5TCR - chains A and B of the 63 polymer chains in the assembly; structure by electron microscopy, 6.30 A resolution (low resolution: residue-level contacts below are approximate; hydrogen-bond / salt-bridge calls are withheld).

Chain A (and B):
Name: Protein InvG
Source organism: Salmonella enterica subsp. enterica serovar Typhimurium
Notes: chain B of this document is another copy of the same molecule, construct and numbering; everything in this record applies to it too
UniProtKB: P35672 (INVG_SALTY); residue numbers follow UniProt; this construct covers 1-562
Sequence (562 residues; row label = number of the first residue in the row):
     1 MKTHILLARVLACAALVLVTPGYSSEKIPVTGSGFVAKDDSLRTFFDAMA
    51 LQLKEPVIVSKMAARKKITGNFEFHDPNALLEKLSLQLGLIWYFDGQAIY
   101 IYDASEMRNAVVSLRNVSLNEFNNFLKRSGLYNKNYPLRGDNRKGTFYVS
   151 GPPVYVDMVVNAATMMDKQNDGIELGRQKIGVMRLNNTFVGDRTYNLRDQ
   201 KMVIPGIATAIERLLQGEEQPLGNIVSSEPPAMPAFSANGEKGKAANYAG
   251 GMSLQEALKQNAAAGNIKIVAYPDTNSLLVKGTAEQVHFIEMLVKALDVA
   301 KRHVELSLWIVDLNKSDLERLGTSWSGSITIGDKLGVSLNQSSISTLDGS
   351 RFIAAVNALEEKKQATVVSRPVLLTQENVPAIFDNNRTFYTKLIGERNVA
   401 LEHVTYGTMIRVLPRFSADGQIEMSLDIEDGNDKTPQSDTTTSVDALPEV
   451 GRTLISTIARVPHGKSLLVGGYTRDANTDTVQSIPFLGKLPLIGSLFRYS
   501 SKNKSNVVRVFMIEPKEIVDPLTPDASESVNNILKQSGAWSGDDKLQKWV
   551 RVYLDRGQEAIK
Disordered / not traced: 1-33, 217-266, 558-562

Interface between chain A and chain B:
Contacting residue pairs (211; chain A residue first):
  L86(A) - L51(B)
  L86(A) - Q52(B)
  L86(A) - L53(B)
  L86(A) - K54(B)
  Q87(A) - L51(B)
  L88(A) - L51(B)
  G89(A) - L51(B)
  A104(A) - P56(B)
  A104(A) - I58(B)
  M107(A) - P56(B)
  M107(A) - A98(B)
  N109(A) - D95(B)
  N109(A) - Y100(B)
  S113(A) - M165(B)
  S113(A) - Q169(B)
  P137(A) - Q97(B)
  R139(A) - D95(B)
  R139(A) - Q97(B)
  R139(A) - L131(B)
  G140(A) - R128(B)
  D141(A) - F125(B)
  D141(A) - R128(B)
  D141(A) - S129(B)
  R143(A) - E121(B)
  R143(A) - F125(B)
  R143(A) - R128(B)
  K144(A) - A162(B)
  K144(A) - M165(B)
  K144(A) - M166(B)
  G145(A) - Q169(B)
  T146(A) - M165(B)
  T146(A) - Q169(B)
  Y148(A) - S129(B)
  Y148(A) - L131(B)
  S150(A) - Q97(B)
  Q200(A) - K201(B)
  I207(A) - Y272(B)
  A210(A) - V270(B)
  A210(A) - Y272(B)
  R213(A) - K268(B)
  L214(A) - I180(B)
  L214(A) - K268(B)
  L214(A) - V270(B)
  L214(A) - L279(B)
  L214(A) - K281(B)
  E285(A) - L175(B)
  Q286(A) - L175(B)
  F289(A) - I173(B)
  F289(A) - E174(B)
  F289(A) - L175(B)
  F289(A) - I180(B)
  M292(A) - I173(B)
  L293(A) - I173(B)
  L297(A) - V182(B)
  L297(A) - Y272(B)
  L297(A) - T275(B)
  K301(A) - D274(B)
  W309(A) - S527(B)
  W309(A) - V530(B)
  T330(A) - R351(B)
  D333(A) - R351(B)
  K334(A) - R351(B)
  K334(A) - F352(B)
  L335(A) - R351(B)
  L335(A) - F352(B)
  G336(A) - F352(B)
  G336(A) - I353(B)
  G336(A) - A354(B)
  V337(A) - A354(B)
  S338(A) - A354(B)
  S338(A) - A355(B)
  S338(A) - V356(B)
  L339(A) - V356(B)
  N340(A) - V356(B)
  N340(A) - N357(B)
  N340(A) - A358(B)
  Q341(A) - R320(B)
  Q341(A) - N357(B)
  D348(A) - R351(B)
  T366(A) - S537(B)
  V368(A) - V530(B)
  V368(A) - L534(B)
  R370(A) - L554(B)
  R370(A) - D555(B)
  N378(A) - P273(B)
  N378(A) - D274(B)
  N378(A) - T275(B)
  N378(A) - N276(B)
  T391(A) - K392(B)
  T391(A) - L401(B)
  K392(A) - I394(B)
  L393(A) - I394(B)
  L393(A) - V399(B)
  L393(A) - A400(B)
  L393(A) - L401(B)
  I394(A) - I394(B)
  G395(A) - G395(B)
  G395(A) - E396(B)
  G395(A) - V399(B)
  E396(A) - E396(B)
  R397(A) - E396(B)
  R397(A) - R397(B)
  N398(A) - R397(B)
  N398(A) - N398(B)
  N398(A) - V399(B)
  E402(A) - L401(B)
  V404(A) - Y390(B)
  R411(A) - T194(B)
  L413(A) - F189(B)
  R415(A) - L185(B)
  R415(A) - N186(B)
  R415(A) - N187(B)
  R415(A) - T188(B)
  R415(A) - F189(B)
  R415(A) - N276(B)
  F416(A) - R184(B)
  S417(A) - N186(B)
  S417(A) - N187(B)
  E423(A) - F189(B)
  A446(A) - K392(B)
  L447(A) - F389(B)
  L447(A) - Y390(B)
  E449(A) - R387(B)
  E449(A) - T388(B)
  E449(A) - Y406(B)
  V450(A) - R387(B)
  V450(A) - T388(B)
  V450(A) - Y390(B)
  G451(A) - N386(B)
  R452(A) - D384(B)
  R452(A) - N385(B)
  R452(A) - N386(B)
  R452(A) - Y390(B)
  T453(A) - D384(B)
  L454(A) - I382(B)
  L454(A) - F383(B)
  L454(A) - D384(B)
  I455(A) - I382(B)
  S456(A) - R193(B)
  S456(A) - Y195(B)
  S456(A) - A381(B)
  S456(A) - I382(B)
  T457(A) - R193(B)
  T457(A) - L374(B)
  T457(A) - T375(B)
  I458(A) - R193(B)
  I458(A) - Q376(B)
  I458(A) - V379(B)
  A459(A) - H303(B)
  A459(A) - Q376(B)
  R460(A) - K301(B)
  R460(A) - H303(B)
  R460(A) - Q376(B)
  G464(A) - D525(B)
  K465(A) - P521(B)
  K465(A) - D525(B)
  S466(A) - P521(B)
  S466(A) - L522(B)
  S466(A) - D525(B)
  S466(A) - A526(B)
  L467(A) - D520(B)
  L467(A) - P521(B)
  L467(A) - L522(B)
  L468(A) - L374(B)
  V469(A) - L373(B)
  V469(A) - L374(B)
  G470(A) - V372(B)
  G471(A) - P371(B)
  G471(A) - V372(B)
  G471(A) - F383(B)
  Y472(A) - S369(B)
  Y472(A) - R370(B)
  Y472(A) - P371(B)
  T473(A) - S369(B)
  T473(A) - R370(B)
  R474(A) - V367(B)
  R474(A) - V368(B)
  D475(A) - V367(B)
  D475(A) - V368(B)
  A476(A) - T366(B)
  N477(A) - A365(B)
  N477(A) - T366(B)
  T478(A) - Q364(B)
  T478(A) - A365(B)
  D479(A) - K363(B)
  D479(A) - Q364(B)
  T480(A) - K362(B)
  V481(A) - E360(B)
  V481(A) - E361(B)
  V481(A) - K362(B)
  Q482(A) - E360(B)
  Q482(A) - E361(B)
  S483(A) - L359(B)
  S483(A) - E360(B)
  I484(A) - A358(B)
  P485(A) - A358(B)
  P485(A) - L359(B)
  M512(A) - L522(B)
  M512(A) - A526(B)
  E514(A) - S527(B)
  K516(A) - G557(B)
  L522(A) - Y553(B)
  T523(A) - Y553(B)
  P524(A) - Y553(B)
  S529(A) - Y553(B)
  N532(A) - W549(B)
  I533(A) - L546(B)
  I533(A) - W549(B)
  I533(A) - V550(B)
  Q536(A) - K545(B)
  Q536(A) - W549(B)
Other interface residues (no listed pair), chain A (133 interface residues in all): S85, I91, S105, V111, N135, Y136, T188, G206, L215, V299, V311, L313, I344, V372, E377, A418, M424, S425, K434, T441, P448, P462, F486, D525, S537
Other interface residues (no listed pair), chain B (119 interface residues in all): A50, G172, K179, A271, L321, P380, T408, V444, I533

In short:
The interface between chain A and chain B involves 133 residues on one side and 119 on the other.
Both chains are Protein InvG (Salmonella enterica subsp. enterica serovar Typhimurium). Entry 5TCR (Atomic
model of the Salmonella SPI-1 type III secretion injectisome basal body proteins InvG, PrgH, and ...) was
determined by electron microscopy (same publication as 5TCP and 5TCQ).
